PDB entry 8K73 | X-ray diffraction, 2.02 A resolution | chain A

Chain A:
Protein: Hypoxia-inducible factor 1-alpha inhibitor
Source organism: Homo sapiens
Notes: EC 1.14.11.30, 1.14.11.-
UniProtKB: Q9NWT6 (HIF1N_HUMAN); numbering as in UniProt (aligned over 1-349)
Chain sequence (349 residues; row label = number of the first residue in the row):
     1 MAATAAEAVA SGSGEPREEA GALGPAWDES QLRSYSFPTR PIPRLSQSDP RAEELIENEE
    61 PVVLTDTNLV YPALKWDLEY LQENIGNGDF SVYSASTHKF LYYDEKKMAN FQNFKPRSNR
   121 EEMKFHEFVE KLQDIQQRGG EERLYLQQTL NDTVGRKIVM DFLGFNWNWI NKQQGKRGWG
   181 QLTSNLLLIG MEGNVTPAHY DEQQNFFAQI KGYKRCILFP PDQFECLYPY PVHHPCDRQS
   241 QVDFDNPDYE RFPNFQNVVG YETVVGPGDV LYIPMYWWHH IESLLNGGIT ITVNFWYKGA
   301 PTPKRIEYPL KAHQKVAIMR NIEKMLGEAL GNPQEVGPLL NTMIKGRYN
Not modelled in the structure: 1-11
Bound ions: Zn2+: His199, Asp201, His279 (together with VK6)
Residues lining bound ligands:
  - VK6 (2-[(2Z)-3-oxidanyl-2-[(3R)-1-(phenylsulfonyl)pyrrolidin-3-yl]carbonylimino-1,3-thiazol-4-yl]ethanoic acid): Tyr145, Gln147, Thr183, Ser184, Leu186, Leu188, Thr196, His199, Asp201, Glu202, Gln203, Phe207, Lys214, Arg238, His279, Ile281, Trp296
  - VK6: Tyr145, Gln147, Thr183, Ser184, Leu186, Leu188, Thr196, His199, Asp201, Glu202, Gln203, Phe207, Lys214, Arg238, His279, Ile281, Trp296
From the paper describing this entry:
  - binding site for VK6: Gln203, Trp296

Summary:
Bound to chain A: compound VK6 and VK6. His199, Asp201 and His279 coordinate Zn2+. The paper reports a binding
site for VK6 at Gln203 and Trp296.
Chain A is Hypoxia-inducible factor 1-alpha inhibitor (Homo sapiens); the structure, Factor-inhibiting
hypoxia-inducible factor in complex with Zn(II) and
2-(3-hydroxy-2-((1-(phenylsulfonyl)pyrrolidine-3-carbonyl)imino)-2,3-dihydrothiazol-4-yl)acetic acid, was
determined by X-ray diffraction (same publication as 8K71).
